Entry 5H9E (X-ray diffraction, 3.21 A resolution); this record covers chains H and N of the 14 polymer chains in the assembly.

# Chain H
Molecule: CRISPR system Cascade subunit CasC
From: Escherichia coli (strain K12)
UniProt: Q46899 (CASC_ECOLI); residue numbers follow UniProt; this construct covers 1-363
Amino-acid sequence (363 residues; row label = number of the first residue in the row):
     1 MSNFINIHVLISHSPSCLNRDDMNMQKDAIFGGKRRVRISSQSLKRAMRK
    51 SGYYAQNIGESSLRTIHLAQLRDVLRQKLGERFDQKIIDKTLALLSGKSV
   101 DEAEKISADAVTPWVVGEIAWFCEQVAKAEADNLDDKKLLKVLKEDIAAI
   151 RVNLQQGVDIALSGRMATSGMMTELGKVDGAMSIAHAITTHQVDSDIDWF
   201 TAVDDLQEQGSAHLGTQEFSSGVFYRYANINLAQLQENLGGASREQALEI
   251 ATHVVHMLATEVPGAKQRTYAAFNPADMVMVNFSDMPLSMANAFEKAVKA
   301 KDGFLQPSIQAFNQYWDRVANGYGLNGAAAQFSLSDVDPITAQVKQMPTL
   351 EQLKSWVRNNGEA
Disordered / not traced: 1, 336-343, 362-363

# Chain N
Molecule: DNA (47-MER) Target
Sequence (47 nucleotides; row label = number of the first residue in the row):
     1 CTGTTGGCAAGCCAGGATCTGAACAATACCGTCATCGAGCACTGCAC
Disordered / not traced: 41-47

# Interface between chain H and chain N
Pairs across the interface (16; chain H residue first):
  Asp109(H) - DA28(N)  sugar contact
  Asp109(H) - DC29(N)  sugar contact
  Ala110(H) - DA28(N)  base contact
  Ala110(H) - DC29(N)  base contact
  Thr168(H) - DC29(N)  hydrogen bond to the base
  Thr168(H) - DC30(N)  sugar contact
  Gln209(H) - DT18(N)  hydrogen bond to the base
  Gln209(H) - DC19(N)  hydrogen bond to the base
  Gly210(H) - DC19(N)  base contact
  Gly210(H) - DT20(N)  base contact
  Ser211(H) - DT20(N)  hydrogen bond to the base
  Ala212(H) - DG21(N)  sugar contact
  His213(H) - DG21(N)  phosphate contact
  His213(H) - DA22(N)  stacking on the base
  Leu214(H) - DT20(N)  base contact
  Leu214(H) - DG21(N)  hydrogen bond to the sugar
Other interface residues (no listed pair), chain H (11 interface residues in all): Phe200, Gln207

# Overview
11 residues of chain H face 8 of chain N across their interface; the contacts include 5 hydrogen bonds and 1
aromatic stacking contact. Among the polar pairs are Thr168(H)-DC29(N), Gln209(H)-DT18(N) and
Gln209(H)-DC19(N).
Here chain H is CRISPR system Cascade subunit CasC (Escherichia coli (strain K12)) and chain N is DNA (47-MER)
Target. Entry 5H9E (Crystal structure of E. coli Cascade bound to a PAM-containing dsDNA target (32-nt spacer)
at 3.20 ...) was determined by X-ray diffraction together with 5H9F from the same study.
